PDB entry 2FKA | X-ray diffraction, 2.00 A resolution | chains A and B

[Chain A]
Name: Chemotaxis protein cheY
Organism: Salmonella typhimurium
Reference sequence: P0A2D5 (CHEY_SALTY); residues 2-129 here correspond to UniProt positions 1-128 (UniProt number = residue number - 1)
Sequence (129 residues; row label = number of the first residue in the row):
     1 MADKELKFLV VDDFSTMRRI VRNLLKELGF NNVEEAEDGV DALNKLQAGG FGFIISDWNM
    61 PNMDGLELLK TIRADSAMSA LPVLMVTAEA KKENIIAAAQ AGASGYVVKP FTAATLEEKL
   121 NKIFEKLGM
Unresolved in the structure: 1
Differences from the reference sequence: initiating methionine (1)
Bound ions: Mg2+: Asp13, Asp57, Asn59 (together with beryllium trifluoride); beryllium trifluoride ion near Asp57 (its only coordinating residue here)
Small-molecule neighbours:
  - 3-cyclohexyl-1-propylsulfonic acid (CXS), molecule 1: Glu27, Leu28, Ala113, Ala114, Glu117, Asn121
  - 3-cyclohexyl-1-propylsulfonic acid (CXS), molecule 2: Arg73, Pro82, Ala99, Gly102, Ala103, Ser104, Lys126, Leu127
UniProt features mapped onto this chain:
  - binding site (Mg(2+)): Asp13

[Chain B]
Name: C-terminal 15-mer from Chemotaxis protein cheZ
Reference sequence: P07800 (CHEZ_SALTY); residues 200-214 here = UniProt positions 200-214
Sequence (15 residues; numbered 200 to 214; the number before each row is that of its first residue):
   200 ASQDQVDDLL DSLGF
Unresolved in the structure: 200-204

[How chain A and chain B interact]
Contacting residue pairs (13):
  Ala90(A) - Val205(B)  hydrophobic
  Lys92(A) - Leu208(B)
  Ile95(A) - Val205(B)  hydrophobic
  Ile95(A) - Leu208(B)  hydrophobic
  Ile95(A) - Leu209(B)  hydrophobic
  Ile95(A) - Leu212(B)  hydrophobic
  Ala103(A) - Phe214(B)
  Ser104(A) - Phe214(B)
  Gly105(A) - Phe214(B)
  Tyr106(A) - Leu209(B)  hydrophobic
  Tyr106(A) - Phe214(B)  hydrophobic
  Lys119(A) - Phe214(B)  hydrogen bond (side chain-backbone)
  Lys122(A) - Gly213(B)
Interface residues without a listed pair, chain A (11 interface residues in all): Ile96, Ala99

[In short]
11 residues of chain A face 6 of chain B across their interface; the contacts include 1 hydrogen bond. Its one
hydrogen-bonded contact is Lys119(A)-Phe214(B). Bound to chain A: 3-cyclohexyl-1-propylsulfonic acid.
Asp13(A), Asp57(A) and Asn59(A) coordinate Mg2+. From UniProt: Mg2+-binding residue Asp13(A) on chain A.
Here chain A is Chemotaxis protein cheY (Salmonella typhimurium) and chain B is C-terminal 15-mer from
Chemotaxis protein cheZ. Entry 2FKA (Crystal structure of Mg(2+) and BeF(3)(-)-bound CheY in complex with
CheZ(200-214) solved from a F432 crystal ...) was determined by X-ray diffraction, deposited together with
2FLK, 2FLW, 2FMF, 2FMH, 2FMI and 2FMK.
